6PYT - chains m and f of the 24 polymer chains in the assembly; structure by electron microscopy, 2.90 A resolution.

# Chain m (and f)
Molecule: Pyocin tube PA0623
Organism: Pseudomonas aeruginosa (strain ATCC 15692 / DSM 22644 / CIP 104116 / JCM 14847 / LMG 12228 / 1C / PRS 101 / PAO1)
Notes: chain f of this document is another copy of the same molecule, construct and numbering; everything in this record applies to it too
UniProt: Q9I5S9 (Q9I5S9_PSEAE); residues 2-168 here correspond to UniProt positions 1-167 (UniProt number = residue number - 1)
Amino-acid sequence (167 residues; row label = number of the first residue in the row):
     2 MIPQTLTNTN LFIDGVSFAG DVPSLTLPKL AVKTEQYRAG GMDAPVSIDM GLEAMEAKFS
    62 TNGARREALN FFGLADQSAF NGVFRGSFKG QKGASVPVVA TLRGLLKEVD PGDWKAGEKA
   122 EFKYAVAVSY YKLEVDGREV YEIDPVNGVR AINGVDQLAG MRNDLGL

# How chain m and chain f interact
Pairs across the interface (20):
  K34(m) with G118(f), hydrogen bond (side chain-backbone)
  E36(m) with K120(f)
  Y38(m) with G21(f), hydrogen bond (side chain-backbone); D22(f), hydrogen bond; N63(f), hydrogen bond; K120(f)
  R39(m) with T8(f), hydrogen bond (side chain-backbone); N9(f)
  A40(m) with G21(f); V23(f)
  G41(m) with T10(f); A20(f); G21(f); V23(f), hydrogen bond (backbone-backbone)
  G42(m) with T10(f), hydrogen bond (backbone-backbone)
  M43(m) with N9(f); G21(f)
  M51(m) with G118(f); E119(f); K120(f)
Other interface residues (no listed pair), chain m (11 interface residues in all): Q37, D44
Other interface residues (no listed pair), chain f (13 interface residues in all): P24, A117

# Summary
11 residues of chain m face 13 of chain f across their interface, with 7 hydrogen bonds. Among the polar pairs
are K34(m)-G118(f), Y38(m)-G21(f) and Y38(m)-D22(f).
Both chains are Pyocin tube PA0623 (Pseudomonas aeruginosa (strain ATCC 15692 / DSM 22644 / CIP 104116 / JCM
14847 / LMG 12228 / 1C / PRS 101 / PAO1)). Entry 6PYT (CryoEM Structure of Pyocin R2 - precontracted - trunk)
was determined by electron microscopy, deposited together with 6U5B, 6U5F, 6U5J and 6U5K.
